PDB entry 9D18 | electron microscopy, 2.88 A resolution | chains E and H of the 8 polymer chains in the assembly

Chain E (and H):
Protein: Large-conductance Ca2+-activated K+ channel beta2 subunit, Calcium-activated potassium channel subunit beta-4
Organism: Homo sapiens
Notes: fragment: N-terminal 45 residues of kcnmb2 ligated to kcnmb4 (devoid of N terminal first 15 residues); chain H of this document is another copy of the same molecule, construct and numbering; everything in this record applies to it too
UniProt: chimeric construct of B5BNX0, Q86W47: residues 2-44 from B5BNX0 (B5BNX0_HUMAN) positions 2-44 (same numbers); residues 45-240 from Q86W47 positions 15-210 (UniProt number = residue number - 30)
Chain sequence (239 residues; row label = number of the first residue in the row):
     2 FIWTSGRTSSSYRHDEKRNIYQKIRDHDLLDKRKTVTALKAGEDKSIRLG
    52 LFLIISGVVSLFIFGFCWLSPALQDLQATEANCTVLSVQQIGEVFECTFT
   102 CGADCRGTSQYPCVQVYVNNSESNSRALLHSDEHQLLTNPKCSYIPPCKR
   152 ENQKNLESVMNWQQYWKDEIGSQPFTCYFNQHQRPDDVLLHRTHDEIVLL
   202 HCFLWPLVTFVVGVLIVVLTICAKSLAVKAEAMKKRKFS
Not modelled in the structure: 14-33, 236-240 (chain H: 2-33, 236-240)
Cystine bridges: Cys84-Cys178, Cys98-Cys149, Cys114-Cys143

Chain E / chain H interface:
Residue-residue contacts (13):
  Phe100(E) with Lys142(H)
  Cys102(E) with Pro141(H), hydrophobic
  Asp105(E) with Leu138(H)
  Cys106(E) with Leu138(H), hydrophobic; Pro141(H)
  Gln111(E) with Glu94(H)
  Arg151(E) with Leu129(H); His131(H); Pro141(H), hydrogen bond (side chain-backbone); Asp187(H), salt bridge; Asp188(H), salt bridge
  Glu152(E) with Tyr118(H)
  Asn153(E) with Lys142(H)
Interface residues without a listed pair, chain E (11 interface residues in all): Gly103, Arg107, Gly108
Interface residues without a listed pair, chain H (11 interface residues in all): Leu137, Gln184

In short:
The chain E/chain H interface involves 11 residues from each chain; the contacts include 1 hydrogen bond and 2
salt bridges. Polar pairs include Arg151(E)-Asp187(H), Arg151(E)-Asp188(H) and Arg151(E)-Pro141(H).
Both chains are Large-conductance Ca2+-activated K+ channel beta2 subunit, Calcium-activated potassium channel
subunit beta-4 (Homo sapiens). Entry 9D18 (Ca2+ bound open-inactivated hSlo1 + beta2N-beta4 channel in
detergent-conformation 2 of inactivating domain) was determined by electron microscopy together with 9CZH,
9CZJ, 9CZK, 9CZM, 9CZO, 9CZQ and 9D19 from the same study.
